Entry 5VVJ (X-ray diffraction, 3.89 A resolution); this record covers chains A and H of the 8 polymer chains in the assembly.

== Chain A ==
Name: CRISPR-associated endonuclease Cas1
Source organism: Escherichia coli (strain K12)
Notes: EC 3.1.-.-
Reference sequence: Q46896 (CAS1_ECOLI); residues 1-305 here = UniProt positions 1-305
Sequence (305 residues; row label = number of the first residue in the row):
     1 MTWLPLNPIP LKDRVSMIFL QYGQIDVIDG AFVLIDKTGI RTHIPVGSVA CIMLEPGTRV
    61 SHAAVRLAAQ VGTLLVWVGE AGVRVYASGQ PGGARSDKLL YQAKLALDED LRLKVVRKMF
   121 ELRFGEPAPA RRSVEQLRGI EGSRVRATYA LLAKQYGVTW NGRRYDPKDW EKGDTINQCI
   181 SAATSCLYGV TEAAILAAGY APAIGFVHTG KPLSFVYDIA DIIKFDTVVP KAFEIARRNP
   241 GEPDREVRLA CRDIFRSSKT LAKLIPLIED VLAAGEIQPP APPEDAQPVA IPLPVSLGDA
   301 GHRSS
Disordered / not traced: 1-15, 171-173, 281-305
Reported in the primary citation:
  - binding site for the 112-nt DNA strand (chain H): Lys12, Lys259
  - catalytic residues: Glu141 (proposed by the authors, not directly observed)
  - mutagenesis - R112E, R132A, R163A: abolished catalytic activity
  - mutagenesis - R112A, R131A, Q136A: decreased catalytic activity
  - mutagenesis - R138A: decreased catalytic activity on second-site integration
  - mutagenesis - R138A: increased catalytic activity on disintegration

== Chain H ==
Molecule: 112-nt DNA strand
Sequence (112 nucleotides; numbered 1 to 112; the number before each row is that of its first residue):
     1 ATTTACTACT CGTTCTGGTG TTTCTCGTGT GTTCCCCGCG CCAGCGGGGA TAAACCGAGC
    61 AGATATGCTC GGTTTATCCC CGCTGGCGCG GGGAACACTC TAAGATATTA GA
Disordered / not traced: 47-53, 61-66, 74-81, 104-107

== Chain A / chain H interface ==
Residue-residue contacts (60; chain A residue first):
  Tyr22(A) - DT23(H)  hydrogen bond to the base
  Pro56(A) - DT23(H)  sugar contact
  Gly79(A) - DC24(H)  phosphate contact
  Glu80(A) - DT23(H)  sugar contact
  Glu80(A) - DC24(H)  hydrogen bond to the phosphate
  Val83(A) - DC24(H)  phosphate contact
  Arg84(A) - DT25(H)  salt bridge to the phosphate
  Arg84(A) - DC26(H)  hydrogen bond to the sugar
  Tyr86(A) - DC24(H)  hydrogen bond to the phosphate
  Ser133(A) - DC100(H)  phosphate contact
  Glu135(A) - DT99(H)  phosphate contact
  Glu135(A) - DC100(H)  phosphate contact
  Gln136(A) - DC100(H)  phosphate contact
  Gln136(A) - DT101(H)  hydrogen bond to the phosphate
  Arg138(A) - DG29(H)  sugar contact
  Arg138(A) - DT30(H)  hydrogen bond to the sugar
  Arg138(A) - DA112(H)  sugar contact
  Gly139(A) - DC100(H)  base contact
  Gly139(A) - DT101(H)  sugar contact
  Gly139(A) - DG111(H)  hydrogen bond to the base
  Ile140(A) - DT101(H)  sugar contact
  Gly142(A) - DG111(H)  sugar contact
  Gly142(A) - DA112(H)  sugar contact
  Ser143(A) - DA102(H)  hydrogen bond to the sugar
  Val145(A) - DG111(H)  phosphate contact
  Val145(A) - DA112(H)  phosphate contact
  Arg146(A) - DA102(H)  hydrogen bond to the base
  Arg146(A) - DA110(H)  hydrogen bond to the base
  Arg146(A) - DG111(H)  sugar contact
  Tyr149(A) - DA112(H)  phosphate contact
  Trp160(A) - DG111(H)  hydrogen bond to the phosphate
  Gly162(A) - DG111(H)  phosphate contact
  Arg163(A) - DT28(H)  salt bridge to the phosphate
  Arg163(A) - DG29(H)  salt bridge to the phosphate
  Arg163(A) - DG111(H)  phosphate contact
  Arg163(A) - DA112(H)  salt bridge to the phosphate
  Tyr165(A) - DG27(H)  base contact
  Asp166(A) - DG27(H)  base contact
  Pro167(A) - DG27(H)  base contact
  Trp170(A) - DC26(H)  base contact
  Trp170(A) - DG27(H)  base contact
  Asn177(A) - DG27(H)  base contact
  Ser181(A) - DG27(H)  hydrogen bond to the base
  Thr184(A) - DG27(H)  phosphate contact
  Ser185(A) - DC26(H)  hydrogen bond to the phosphate
  Ser185(A) - DG27(H)  hydrogen bond to the phosphate
  Tyr188(A) - DG27(H)  phosphate contact
  Tyr188(A) - DT28(H)  hydrogen bond to the phosphate
  His208(A) - DT30(H)  phosphate contact
  Thr209(A) - DT30(H)  sugar contact
  Thr209(A) - DG31(H)  phosphate contact
  Lys211(A) - DT30(H)  salt bridge to the phosphate
  Tyr217(A) - DT28(H)  hydrogen bond to the base
  Asp221(A) - DA112(H)  phosphate contact
  Asp244(A) - DC26(H)  hydrogen bond to the base
  Arg245(A) - DT22(H)  salt bridge to the phosphate
  Arg245(A) - DT23(H)  phosphate contact
  Arg245(A) - DC24(H)  base contact
  Arg248(A) - DT23(H)  salt bridge to the phosphate
  Arg248(A) - DC24(H)  hydrogen bond to the base
Other interface residues (no listed pair), chain A (45 interface residues in all): Arg132, Arg164, Gln178, Val207, Gly210, Lys224, Leu249
Other interface residues (no listed pair), chain H (18 interface residues in all): DT109

== Summary ==
Chain A and chain H form an interface of 45 and 18 residues respectively, with 18 hydrogen bonds and 7 salt
bridges. Polar contacts include Tyr22(A)-DT23(H), Gly139(A)-DG111(H) and Arg146(A)-DA102(H). From the paper:
the catalytic residue Glu141(A); R112E, R132A and R163A of chain A abolish catalytic activity; 7 substitutions
were tested in all.
Chain A is CRISPR-associated endonuclease Cas1 (Escherichia coli (strain K12)) and chain H is a 112-nt DNA
strand; the structure, Cas1-Cas2 bound to half-site intermediate, was determined by X-ray diffraction,
deposited together with 5VVK, 5VVL and 5WFE.
